8CF8 - chains A and N of the 9 polymer chains in the assembly; structure by electron microscopy, 2.20 A resolution.

Chain A:
Molecule: 16S rRNA
From: Escherichia coli BW25113
Sequence (1540 nucleotides; row label = number of the first residue in the row):
     1 AAAUUGAAGAGUUUGAUCAUGGCUCAGAUUGAACGCUGGCGGCAGGCCUA
    51 ACACAUGCAAGUCGAACGGUAACAGGAAGAAGCUUGCUUCUUUGCUGACG
   101 AGUGGCGGACGGGUGAGUAAUGUCUGGGAAACUGCCUGAUGGAGGGGGAU
   151 AACUACUGGAAACGGUAGCUAAUACCGCAUAACGUCGCAAGACCAAAGAG
   201 GGGGACCUUCGGGCCUCUUGCCAUCGGAUGUGCCCAGAUGGGAUUAGCUA
   251 GUAGGUGGGGUAACGGCUCACCUAGGCGACGAUCCCUAGCUGGUCUGAGA
   301 GGAUGACCAGCCACACUGGAACUGAGACACGGUCCAGACUCCUACGGGAG
   351 GCAGCAGUGGGGAAUAUUGCACAAUGGGCGCAAGCCUGAUGCAGCCAUGC
   401 CGCGUGUAUGAAGAAGCCCUUCGGGUUGUAAAGUACUUUCAGCGGGGAGG
   451 AAGGGAGUAAAGUUAAUACCUUUGCUCAUUGACGUUACCCGCAGAAGAAG
   501 CACCGGCUAACUCCGUGCCAGCAGCCXCGGUAAUACGGAGGGUGCAAGCG
   551 UUAAUCGGAAUUACUGGGCGUAAAGCGCACGCAGGCGGUUUGUUAAGUCA
   601 GAUGUGAAAUCCCCGGGCUCAACCUGGGAACUGCAUCUGAUACUGGCAAG
   651 CUUGAGUCUCGUAGAGGGGGGUAGAAUUCCAGGUGUAGCGGUGAAAUGCG
   701 UAGAGAUCUGGAGGAAUACCGGUGGCGAAGGCGGCCCCCUGGACGAAGAC
   751 UGACGCUCAGGUGCGAAAGCGUGGGGAGCAAACAGGAUUAGAUACCCUGG
   801 UAGUCCACGCCGUAAACGAUGUCGACUUGGAGGUUGUGCCCUUGAGGCGU
   851 GGCUUCCGGAGCUAACGCGUUAAGUCGACCGCCUGGGGAGUACGGCCGCA
   901 AGGUUAAAACUCAAAUGAAUUGACGGGGGCCCGCACAAGCGGUGGAGCAU
   951 GUGGUUUAAUUCGAUGXAACGCGAAGAACCUUACCUGGUCUUGACAUCCA
  1001 CGGAAGUUUUCAGAGAUGAGAAUGUGCCUUCGGGAACCGUGAGACAGGUG
  1051 CUGCAUGGCUGUCGUCAGCUCGUGUUGUGAAAUGUUGGGUUAAGUCCCGC
  1101 AACGAGCGCAACCCUUAUCCUUUGUUGCCAGCGGUCCGGCCGGGAACUCA
  1151 AAGGAGACUGCCAGUGAUAAACUGGAGGAAGGUGGGGAUGACGUCAAGUC
  1201 AUCAUGGCCCUUACGACCAGGGCUACACACGUGCUACAAUGGCGCAUACA
  1251 AAGAGAAGCGACCUCGCGAGAGCAAGCGGACCUCAUAAAGUGCGUCGUAG
  1301 UCCGGAUUGGAGUCUGCAACUCGACUCCAUGAAGUCGGAAUCGCUAGUAA
  1351 UCGUGGAUCAGAAUGCCACGGUGAAUACGUUCCCGGGCCUUGUACACACC
  1401 GCCCGUXACACCAUGGGAGUGGGUUGCAAAAGAAGUAGGUAGCUUAACCU
  1451 UCGGGAGGGCGCUUACCACUUUGUGAUUCAUGACUGGGGUGAAGUCGUAA
  1501 CAAGGUAACCGUAGGGGAACCUGCGGUUGGAUCACCUCCU
Not modelled in the structure: 1-929, 1390-1540
Modified positions: PSU (pseudouridine-5'-monophosphate) at position 516, G7M (N7-methyl-guanosine-5'-monophosphate) at position 527, 2MG (2N-methylguanosine-5'-monophosphate) at position 966, 5MC (5-methylcytidine-5'-monophosphate) at position 967, 2MG (2N-methylguanosine-5'-monophosphate) at position 1207, 4OC (4n,o2'-methylcytidine-5'-monophosphate) at position 1402, 5MC (5-methylcytidine-5'-monophosphate) at position 1407, UR3 (3-methyluridine-5'-monophoshate) at position 1498, 2MG (2N-methylguanosine-5'-monophosphate) at position 1516, MA6 (6N-dimethyladenosine-5'-monophoshate) at position 1518, MA6 (6N-dimethyladenosine-5'-monophoshate) at position 1519
Metal / ion sites: Mg2+ site 1 near C934 (its only coordinating residue here); Mg2+ site 2 near A937 (its only coordinating residue here); K+ site 1: U943, G944; K+ site 2: U943, G944, G945; Mg2+ site 3: G944, G945; Mg2+ site 4: A964, U1199; K+ site 3: G971, G1233, U1364; Mg2+ site 5 near C972 (its only coordinating residue here); K+ site 4: G976, C1359, G1361, A1362; K+ site 5: A978, C979; Mg2+ site 6: C979, C980, U981, G1222; Mg2+ site 7 near C980 (its only coordinating residue here); 13 more Mg2+ sites not listed; 7 more K+ sites not listed
Residues lining bound ligands: Eravacycline (YQM): U965, 2MG_966, G1053, C1054, C1195, A1196, A1197, G1198
From the paper describing this entry:
  - Mg2+ coordination through a water molecule: 2MG_966

Chain N:
Molecule: Small ribosomal subunit protein uS14
From: Escherichia coli BW25113
UniProtKB: P0AG59 (RS14_ECOLI); residues 1-101 here = UniProt positions 1-101
Chain sequence (101 residues; each row starts with the number of its first residue):
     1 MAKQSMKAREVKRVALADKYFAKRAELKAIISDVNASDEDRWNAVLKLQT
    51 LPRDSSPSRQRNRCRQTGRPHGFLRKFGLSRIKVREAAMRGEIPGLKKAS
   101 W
Not modelled in the structure: 1

Chain A / chain N interface:
Residue-residue contacts (86; chain A residue first):
  G973(A) - Arg69(N)  hydrogen bond to the sugar
  G973(A) - Arg81(N)  hydrogen bond to the phosphate
  A974(A) - Arg69(N)  salt bridge to the phosphate
  A974(A) - His71(N)  hydrogen bond to the sugar
  A974(A) - Gly72(N)  phosphate contact
  A974(A) - Arg81(N)  salt bridge to the phosphate
  A975(A) - Gly72(N)  sugar contact
  G976(A) - His71(N)  salt bridge to the phosphate
  G976(A) - Gly72(N)  hydrogen bond to the phosphate
  A977(A) - Arg61(N)  salt bridge to the phosphate
  A977(A) - His71(N)  salt bridge to the phosphate
  C979(A) - Arg53(N)  sugar contact
  C979(A) - Ser58(N)  hydrogen bond to the base
  C979(A) - Arg59(N)  hydrogen bond to the base
  C980(A) - Arg13(N)  hydrogen bond to the phosphate
  C980(A) - Ser58(N)  base contact
  C980(A) - Arg59(N)  hydrogen bond to the sugar
  U981(A) - Met6(N)  phosphate contact
  U981(A) - Arg9(N)  salt bridge to the phosphate
  U981(A) - Arg13(N)  salt bridge to the phosphate
  U981(A) - Arg61(N)  hydrogen bond to the sugar
  U981(A) - Arg63(N)  hydrogen bond to the phosphate
  U981(A) - Pro70(N)  sugar contact
  U982(A) - Met6(N)  phosphate contact
  U982(A) - Arg63(N)  salt bridge to the phosphate
  U982(A) - Pro70(N)  phosphate contact
  A983(A) - Met6(N)  phosphate contact
  A983(A) - Arg9(N)  salt bridge to the phosphate
  A994(A) - Ser5(N)  base contact
  A994(A) - Ala8(N)  sugar contact
  C995(A) - Gln4(N)  sugar contact
  C995(A) - Ala8(N)  sugar contact
  U1007(A) - Lys19(N)  phosphate contact
  G1047(A) - Gln4(N)  phosphate contact
  G1048(A) - Lys3(N)  phosphate contact
  G1048(A) - Gln4(N)  hydrogen bond to the phosphate
  U1049(A) - Lys3(N)  phosphate contact
  U1049(A) - Pro70(N)  base contact
  C1059(A) - Arg85(N)  hydrogen bond to the phosphate
  U1060(A) - Arg85(N)  salt bridge to the phosphate
  C1114(A) - Ser100(N)  hydrogen bond to the sugar
  U1115(A) - Ser100(N)  sugar contact
  U1115(A) - Trp101(N)  hydrogen bond to the sugar
  G1186(A) - Trp101(N)  hydrogen bond to the base
  G1187(A) - Ser100(N)  hydrogen bond to the base
  A1188(A) - Lys98(N)  phosphate contact
  A1188(A) - Ser100(N)  sugar contact
  U1189(A) - Lys98(N)  salt bridge to the phosphate
  U1202(A) - Ala2(N)  phosphate contact
  U1202(A) - Thr67(N)  hydrogen bond to the sugar
  U1202(A) - Arg69(N)  hydrogen bond to the sugar
  U1202(A) - Ile82(N)  base contact
  U1202(A) - Lys83(N)  base contact
  C1203(A) - Ala2(N)  hydrogen bond to the phosphate
  C1203(A) - Thr67(N)  sugar contact
  C1203(A) - Lys83(N)  sugar contact
  A1216(A) - Lys3(N)  salt bridge to the phosphate
  A1216(A) - Ser5(N)  hydrogen bond to the phosphate
  C1217(A) - Ser5(N)  phosphate contact
  C1217(A) - Arg9(N)  salt bridge to the phosphate
  A1219(A) - Arg53(N)  phosphate contact
  G1220(A) - Arg53(N)  salt bridge to the phosphate
  A1257(A) - Phe21(N)  base contact
  A1257(A) - Pro57(N)  base contact
  G1272(A) - Val34(N)  sugar contact
  G1316(A) - Lys28(N)  salt bridge to the phosphate
  G1316(A) - Ser56(N)  hydrogen bond to the phosphate
  G1316(A) - Ser58(N)  sugar contact
  C1317(A) - Arg24(N)  salt bridge to the phosphate
  C1317(A) - Lys28(N)  salt bridge to the phosphate
  C1317(A) - Leu48(N)  sugar contact
  C1317(A) - Gln49(N)  hydrogen bond to the sugar
  C1317(A) - Arg53(N)  hydrogen bond to the base
  C1317(A) - Ser56(N)  hydrogen bond to the phosphate
  C1317(A) - Pro57(N)  phosphate contact
  A1357(A) - Leu74(N)  sugar contact
  U1358(A) - Phe73(N)  sugar contact
  U1358(A) - Leu74(N)  phosphate contact
  U1358(A) - Arg75(N)  salt bridge to the phosphate
  C1359(A) - Asn62(N)  hydrogen bond to the phosphate
  C1359(A) - Phe73(N)  phosphate contact
  C1359(A) - Arg75(N)  salt bridge to the phosphate
  A1360(A) - Ser58(N)  base contact
  A1360(A) - Arg75(N)  salt bridge to the phosphate
  A1368(A) - Trp101(N)  phosphate contact
  C1369(A) - Trp101(N)  hydrogen bond to the phosphate
Other interface residues (no listed pair), chain A (44 interface residues in all): U1008, U1017, G1058, C1218
Other interface residues (no listed pair), chain N (45 interface residues in all): Glu10, Lys12, Asp18, Asp54, Gln60, Lys76, Glu86

In short:
The interface between chain A and chain N involves 44 residues on one side and 45 on the other, with 26
hydrogen bonds and 20 salt bridges. Among the polar pairs are C979(A)-Ser58(N), C979(A)-Arg59(N) and
G1186(A)-Trp101(N). Ligands of chain A: Eravacycline. U943(A) and G944(A) form the K+ site 1. From the paper:
water-mediated Mg2+ coordination by 2MG_966(A).
Chain A is 16S rRNA and chain N is Small ribosomal subunit protein uS14, both from Escherichia coli BW25113;
the structure, Eravacycline bound to the 30S head, was determined by electron microscopy (same publication as
8CA7, 8CAI, 8CEP, 8CF1, 8CGI, 8CGJ, 8CGR and 8CGU).
